PDB entry 7NDY | X-ray diffraction, 1.44 A resolution | chains A and G of the 3 polymer chains in the assembly

# Chain A
Molecule: Barrier-to-autointegration factor, N-terminally processed
Source organism: Homo sapiens
UniProt: O75531 (BAF_HUMAN); numbering as in UniProt (aligned over 2-89)
Chain sequence (89 residues; numbered 1 to 89; the number before each row is that of its first residue):
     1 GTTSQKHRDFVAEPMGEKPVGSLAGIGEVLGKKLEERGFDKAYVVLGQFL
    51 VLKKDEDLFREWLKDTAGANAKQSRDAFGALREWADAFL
Disordered / not traced: 1
Construct notes: expression tag (1); conflict Ala-67 (Cys in O75531), Ala-77 (Cys in O75531), Ala-80 (Cys in O75531), Ala-85 (Cys in O75531)
Modified positions: Thr-3 (phosphothreonine; TPO); Ser-4 (phosphoserine; SEP)
UniProt features mapped onto this chain:
  - modified residue: Thr-2 (Microbial infection: Phosphothreonine), Thr-3 (Microbial infection: Phosphothreonine), Ser-4 (Phosphoserine)
  - natural variant: Ala-12 (A12T: In NGPS)
  - mutagenesis: Thr-2 to Ser-4 (95% nuclear localization. Loss of BAF phosphorylation and ability to suppress vaccinia virus DNA replication; 85% cytoplasmic localization), Thr-2 to Thr-3 (No effect on the initial rate of phosphorylation but a second slow phase of phosphorylation is absent), Ser-4 (S4A: Delayed phosphorylation with a 10-fold decrease in the initial phosphorylation rate. 71% loss of binding to lamin A; S4D: 75% cytoplasmic localization ...), Lys-6 (K6A: Complete loss of LEMD3/MAN1 and histone H1/H3 binding; K6E: Complete loss of dsDNA and LEMD3/MAN1 binding), Arg-8 (R8A: Enhances histone H1/H3 binding; R8E: Complete loss of LEMD3/MAN1 binding), Asp-9 (D9A: Reduces binding to dsDNA, LEMD3/MAN1 and histone H1/H3. Reduced interaction with PARP1), Pro-14 (P14A: No effect on LEMD3/MAN1 and enhances histone H1/H3 binding), Lys-18 (K18A: No effect on histone H1/H3 binding), Gly-25 (G25E: Complete loss of dsDNA, EMD, histone H1/H3 and LEMD3/MAN1 binding; G25Q: Complete loss of EMD binding and reduces dsDNA binding), Ile-26 (I26A: Reduces histone H1/H3 and LEMD3/MAN1 binding. Fails to promote HIV-1 genome integration; I26K: Fails to promote HIV-1 genome integration), Gly-27 (G27E: Fails to bind dsDNA; G27Q: Reduces binding to dsDNA), Val-29 (V29A: No effect on histone H1/H3 binding), 16 further mutagenesis entries in UniProt
From the paper describing this entry:
  - post-translational modification sites: Thr-3, Ser-4
  - contacts within the chain: Thr-3/Lys-72
  - contacts within the chain: Val-11/Phe-88, Ala-12/Phe-88 (proposed by the authors, not directly observed)
  - mutagenesis - S4E: decreased binding to dsDNA
  - mutagenesis - S4E: abolished binding to 7nt- and 21nt- dsDNA
  - disease-associated variants - A12T: unchanged binding to dsDNA

# Chain G
Molecule: Emerin
Source organism: Homo sapiens
UniProt: P50402 (EMD_HUMAN); residue numbers follow UniProt; this construct covers 2-187
Chain sequence (187 residues; each row starts with the number of its first residue):
     1 GDNYADLSDTELTTLLRRYNIPHGPVVGSTRRLYEKKIFEYETQRRRLSP
    51 PSSSAASSYSFSDLNSTRGDADMYDLPKKEDALLYQSKGYNDDYYEESYF
   101 TTRTYGEPESAGPSRAVRQSVTSFPDADAFHHQVHDDDLLSSSEEECKDR
   151 ERPMYGRDSAYQSITHYRPVSASRSSLDLSYYPTSSS
Disordered / not traced: 1-2, 45-187
Construct notes: expression tag (1)
UniProt features mapped onto this chain:
  - region: Arg-168 to Ser-186 (Interaction with CTNNB1)
  - modified residue: Ser-8 (Phosphoserine), Ser-29 (Phosphoserine), Ser-49 (Phosphoserine), Ser-54 (Phosphoserine), Ser-60 (Phosphoserine), Ser-87 (Phosphoserine), Ser-98 (Phosphoserine), Ser-141 (Phosphoserine), Ser-142 (Phosphoserine), Ser-143 (Phosphoserine), Tyr-161 (Phosphotyrosine), Ser-171 (Phosphoserine), Ser-173 (Phosphoserine), Ser-175 (Phosphoserine)
  - natural variant: Ser-54 (S54F: In EDMD1), Gln-133 (Q133H: In EDMD1), Pro-183 (P183H: In EDMD1; P183T: In EDMD1)
  - mutagenesis: Ser-49 (S49A: Abolishes phosphorylation. No effect on targeting to nuclear envelope nor on interaction with LMNA; S49E: Mimics phosphorylation ...)

# How chain A and chain G interact
Residue-residue contacts (9):
  Arg-37(A) with Asp-9(G); Thr-10(G), hydrogen bond; Pro-25(G)
  Gly-38(A) with Pro-25(G)
  Phe-39(A) with Pro-25(G), hydrophobic; Val-27(G), hydrophobic
  Val-44(A) with Pro-25(G), hydrophobic
  Gln-48(A) with Val-27(G)
  Val-51(A) with Ser-29(G)
Interface residues without a listed pair, chain A (8 interface residues in all): Lys-33, Trp-62
Interface residues without a listed pair, chain G (6 interface residues in all): Val-26

# In short
The interface between chain A and chain G involves 8 residues on one side and 6 on the other; the contacts
include 1 hydrogen bond. The hydrogen-bonded pair is Arg-37(A)/Thr-10(G). From the paper: S4E of chain A
reduces binding to dsDNA; modification sites Thr-3(A) and Ser-4(A).
Here chain A is Barrier-to-autointegration factor, N-terminally processed and chain G is Emerin, both from
Homo sapiens. Entry 7NDY (Di-phosphorylated Barrier-to-Autointegration Factor (BAF) in complex with LEM domain
of Emerin) was determined by X-ray diffraction, deposited together with 7ABM.
